Entry 1UM6 (X-ray diffraction, 1.80 A resolution); this record covers chains L and H.

Chain L:
Name: antibody 21h3, L chain
From: Mus musculus
Notes: antibody fragment or engineered binder
Chain sequence (219 residues; numbered 2 to 220; the number before each row is that of its first residue):
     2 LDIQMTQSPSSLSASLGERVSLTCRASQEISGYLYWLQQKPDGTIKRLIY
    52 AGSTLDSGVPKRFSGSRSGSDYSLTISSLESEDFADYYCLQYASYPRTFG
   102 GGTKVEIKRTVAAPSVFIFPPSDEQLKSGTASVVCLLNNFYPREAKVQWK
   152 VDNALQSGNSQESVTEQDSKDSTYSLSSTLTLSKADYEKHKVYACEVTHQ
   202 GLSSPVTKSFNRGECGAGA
Cystine bridges: C25-C90, C136-C196

Chain H:
Name: antibody 21h3, H chain
From: Mus musculus
Notes: antibody fragment or engineered binder
Chain sequence (217 residues; each row starts with the number of its first residue):
     3 VQLQQSGPVLVKPGGSVKMSCKASEYTLTSYLFQWVKQKSGQGLEWIGYI
    53 YPYNGGTRYNEKFRGKATLTSDKSSNTAYLELSSLTSEDSAVYYCARSSM
   103 SDPGANWGPGTLVTVSSASTKGPSVFPLAPSSKSTSGGTAALGCLVKDYF
   153 PEPVTVSWNSGALTSGVHTFPAVLQSSGLYSLSSVVTVPSSSLGTQTYIC
   203 NVNHKPSNTKVDKKVEP
Cystine bridges: C23-C97, C146-C202

Interface between chain L and chain H:
Pairs across the interface (71):
  D3(L) with K64(H), salt bridge
  Y36(L) with P105(H); G106(H), hydrogen bond (side chain-backbone); W109(H), hydrogen bond
  L38(L) with L46(H), hydrophobic; W109(H), hydrophobic
  Q40(L) with Q40(H), hydrogen bond; Y96(H), hydrogen bond
  G44(L) with Y96(H), hydrogen bond (backbone-side chain)
  I46(L) with Y96(H), hydrophobic; W109(H), hydrophobic
  R48(L) with D104(H), salt bridge; P105(H); G106(H), hydrogen bond (side chain-backbone); A107(H), hydrogen bond (side chain-backbone)
  Y51(L) with D104(H); P105(H), hydrophobic
  Y89(L) with Q40(H); Q44(H); G45(H); L46(H), hydrophobic
  Y96(L) with L34(H); Q36(H), hydrogen bond; W48(H), hydrophobic; Y51(H), hydrophobic; R60(H), hydrogen bond (backbone-side chain)
  P97(L) with W48(H), hydrophobic
  R98(L) with W48(H)
  F100(L) with V38(H), hydrophobic; L46(H); E47(H); W48(H)
  F118(L) with K135(H); S136(H); T137(H); S138(H); A143(H), hydrophobic
  I119(L) with K135(H), hydrogen bond (backbone-backbone)
  F120(L) with L130(H); A131(H); S136(H); A143(H)
  S123(L) with F128(H); P129(H)
  E125(L) with V127(H); F128(H); P129(H)
  Q126(L) with F128(H); K149(H)
  S133(L) with L147(H)
  V135(L) with L130(H), hydrophobic
  L137(L) with F172(H), hydrophobic; V187(H), hydrophobic
  N139(L) with H170(H), hydrogen bond; T189(H)
  N140(L) with H170(H), hydrogen bond
  Q162(L) with V175(H)
  S164(L) with F172(H); P173(H), hydrogen bond (side chain-backbone)
  V165(L) with P173(H)
  T166(L) with T171(H); F172(H)
  D169(L) with H170(H), salt bridge
  S176(L) with H170(H), hydrogen bond; F172(H)
  L177(L) with F172(H), hydrophobic
  S178(L) with F172(H)
  K209(L) with K135(H), hydrogen bond (side chain-backbone)
  S210(L) with K135(H), hydrogen bond (backbone-side chain)
  G217(L) with S133(H); K135(H)
Also at the interface, not in a pair above, chain L (38 interface residues in all): Y93, T131, F211
Also at the interface, not in a pair above, chain H (43 interface residues in all): S134, L144, L176, Q177, K215

Summary:
Chain L and chain H form an interface of 38 and 43 residues respectively; the contacts include 16 hydrogen
bonds and 3 salt bridges. Among the polar pairs are D3(L)-K64(H), R48(L)-D104(H) and D169(L)-H170(H).
Chain L is antibody 21h3, L chain and chain H is antibody 21h3, H chain, both from Mus musculus; the
structure, catalytic antibody 21h3, was determined by X-ray diffraction.
